Entry 5UHA (X-ray diffraction, 3.91 A resolution); this record covers chains F and H of the 8 polymer chains in the assembly.

[Chain F]
Molecule: RNA polymerase sigma factor SigA
Source organism: Mycobacterium tuberculosis (strain ATCC 25618 / H37Rv)
Reference sequence: P9WGI1 (SIGA_MYCTU); numbering as in UniProt (aligned over 1-528)
Chain sequence (528 residues; each row starts with the number of its first residue):
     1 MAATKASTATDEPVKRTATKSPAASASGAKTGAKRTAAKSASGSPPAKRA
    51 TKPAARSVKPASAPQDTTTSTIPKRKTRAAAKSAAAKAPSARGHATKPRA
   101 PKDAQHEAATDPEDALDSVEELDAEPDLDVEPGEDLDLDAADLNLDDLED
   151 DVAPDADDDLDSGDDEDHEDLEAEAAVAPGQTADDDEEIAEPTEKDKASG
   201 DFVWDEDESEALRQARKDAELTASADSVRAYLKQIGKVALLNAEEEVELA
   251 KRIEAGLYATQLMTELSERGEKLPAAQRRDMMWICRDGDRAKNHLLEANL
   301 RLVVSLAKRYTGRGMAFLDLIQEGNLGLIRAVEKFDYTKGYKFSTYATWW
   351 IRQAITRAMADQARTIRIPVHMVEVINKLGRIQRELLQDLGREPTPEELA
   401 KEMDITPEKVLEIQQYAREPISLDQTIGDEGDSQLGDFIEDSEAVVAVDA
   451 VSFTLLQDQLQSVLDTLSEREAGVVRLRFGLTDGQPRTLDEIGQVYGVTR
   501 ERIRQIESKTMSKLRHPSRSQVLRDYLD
Not modelled in the structure: 1-206

[Chain H]
Molecule: 23-nt DNA strand
Sequence (23 nucleotides; numbered 1 to 23; the number before each row is that of its first residue):
     1 TATAATGGGAGCTGTCACGGATG

[How chain F and chain H interact]
Residue-residue contacts (40; chain F residue first):
  Asp-226(F) with DG8(H), hydrogen bond to the base
  Val-228(F) with DG8(H), base contact
  Arg-229(F) with DG8(H), hydrogen bond to the base; DG9(H), hydrogen bond to the base
  Leu-232(F) with DG7(H), sugar contact; DG8(H), base contact
  Gly-236(F) with DG7(H), base contact
  Glu-246(F) with DT6(H), base contact
  Ala-298(F) with DT6(H), base contact
  Asn-299(F) with DT6(H), hydrogen bond to the base
  Arg-301(F) with DT6(H), phosphate contact; DG7(H), hydrogen bond to the base
  Leu-302(F) with DT6(H), hydrogen bond to the base
  Ser-305(F) with DT6(H), sugar contact
  Lys-308(F) with DG8(H), phosphate contact; DG9(H), phosphate contact
  Phe-317(F) with DG8(H), sugar contact
  Lys-334(F) with DA2(H), hydrogen bond to the base
  Phe-335(F) with DA2(H), base contact
  Asp-336(F) with DA2(H), hydrogen bond to the base
  Lys-339(F) with DA2(H), hydrogen bond to the base
  Tyr-341(F) with DA2(H), sugar contact; DA4(H), phosphate contact
  Lys-342(F) with DA4(H), hydrogen bond to the phosphate; DA5(H), salt bridge to the phosphate; DT6(H), base contact
  Ser-344(F) with DA4(H), sugar contact; DA5(H), hydrogen bond to the phosphate; DT6(H), base contact
  Thr-345(F) with DT3(H), phosphate contact; DA4(H), hydrogen bond to the base; DA5(H), base contact
  Tyr-346(F) with DA2(H), stacking on the base
  Thr-348(F) with DA5(H), hydrogen bond to the base
  Trp-349(F) with DT1(H), phosphate contact; DA2(H), sugar contact; DT3(H), phosphate contact; DA5(H), base contact
  Trp-350(F) with DT1(H), stacking on the base
  Gln-353(F) with DT1(H), phosphate contact
Interface residues without a listed pair, chain F (30 interface residues in all): Lys-233, Leu-240, Leu-300, Gly-340

[Summary]
The interface between chain F and chain H involves 30 residues on one side and 9 on the other; the contacts
include 13 hydrogen bonds, 1 salt bridge and 2 aromatic stacking contacts. Polar pairs include
Asp-226(F)/DG8(H), Arg-229(F)/DG8(H) and Arg-229(F)/DG9(H).
Chain F is RNA polymerase sigma factor SigA (Mycobacterium tuberculosis (strain ATCC 25618 / H37Rv)) and chain
H is a 23-nt DNA strand; the structure, Crystal structure of Mycobacterium tuberculosis transcription
initiation complex, was determined by X-ray diffraction, deposited together with 5UH5, 5UH6, 5UH8, 5UH9, 5UHB,
5UHC and 4 further entries.
